PDB entry 6ISK | X-ray diffraction, 1.77 A resolution | chain A

Chain A:
Molecule: XimE, SnoaL-like domain protein
Source organism: Streptomyces xiamenensis 318
Notes: EC 4.2.99.-
UniProt: U5Q2N8 (U5Q2N8_9ACTN); residues 35-158 here correspond to UniProt positions 1-124 (UniProt number = residue number - 34)
Amino-acid sequence (158 residues; numbered 1 to 158; the number before each row is that of its first residue):
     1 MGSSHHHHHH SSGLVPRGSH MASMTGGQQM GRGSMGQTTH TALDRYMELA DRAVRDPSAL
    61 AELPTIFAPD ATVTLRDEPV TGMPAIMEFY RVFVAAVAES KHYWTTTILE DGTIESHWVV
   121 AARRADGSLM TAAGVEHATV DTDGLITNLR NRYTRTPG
Unresolved in the structure: 1-38
Sequence notes: expression tag (1-34)
Ligand contacts:
  - malonic acid (MLA), molecule 1: Y46, M47, L75, F93, H102, W118, V120, E136, N151, Y153
  - malonic acid (MLA), molecule 2: K101, H102, Y103, W104
From the paper describing this entry:
  - mutagenesis - Y46A, Y46A/H102A, H102A, E136A: decreased catalytic activity
  - mutagenesis - Y46A/H102A/E136A: abolished catalytic activity
  - catalytic residues: Y46, Y90, H102 (from molecular simulation)
  - catalytic residues: E136 (proposed by the authors, not directly observed)

In short:
Bound to chain A: malonic acid. The paper reports catalytic residues Y46, Y90 and H102 among others; Y46A,
Y46A/H102A and H102A, among others, reduce catalytic activity; 5 substitutions were tested in all.
Chain A is XimE, SnoaL-like domain protein (Streptomyces xiamenensis 318); the structure, SnoaL-like cyclase
XimE, was determined by X-ray diffraction, deposited together with 6ISL.
